3V6O - chains A and C of the 3 polymer chains in the assembly; structure by X-ray diffraction, 1.95 A resolution.

[Chain A]
Name: Leptin receptor
From: Homo sapiens
Notes: fragment: Leptin binding domain of human obesity receptor
UniProtKB: P48357 (LEPR_HUMAN); residues 428-633 here = UniProt positions 428-633
Chain sequence (206 residues; numbered 428 to 633; the number before each row is that of its first residue):
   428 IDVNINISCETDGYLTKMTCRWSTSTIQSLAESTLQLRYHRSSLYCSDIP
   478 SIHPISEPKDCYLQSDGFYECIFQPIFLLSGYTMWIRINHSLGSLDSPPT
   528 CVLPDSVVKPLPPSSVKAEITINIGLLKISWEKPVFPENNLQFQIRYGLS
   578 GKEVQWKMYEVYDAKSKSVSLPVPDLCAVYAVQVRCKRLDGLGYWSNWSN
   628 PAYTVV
Not modelled in the structure: 428-430, 452-459, 517-519, 559-566, 591-593
Cystine bridges: Cys436-Cys447, Cys473-Cys528, Cys488-Cys498
Covalently attached groups: cysteine (CYS) linked to Cys604
Swiss-Prot annotation at these positions:
  - region: His467 to Glu484 (Leptin-binding)
  - motif: Trp622 to Ser626 (WSXWS motif)
  - glycosylation (N-linked (GlcNAc...) asparagine): Asn516, Asn624
  - natural variant: Cys604 (C604G: In LEPRD; uncertain significance)
Reported in the primary citation:
  - binding site for cysteine: Cys604
  - post-translational modification sites: Cys604
  - mutagenesis - C604A/C613A (6-fold): increased expression
  - mutagenesis - C604A/C613A: unchanged binding to leptin
  - conformationally variable residues (loop rearrangement): Phe563
  - contacts within the chain: Arg573-Trp583 (cation-pi contact)

[Chain C]
Name: Monoclonal antibody 9F8 fab fragment Heavy chain
From: Mus musculus
Notes: fragment: Fab fragment of monoclonal antibody H chain; antibody fragment or engineered binder
Chain sequence (221 residues; each row starts with the number of its first residue):
     2 AEVKLLESGPGLVAPSESLSITCTISGFSLTDDGVSWIRQPPGKGLEWLG
    52 VIWGGGSTYFNSLFKSRLSITRDNSKSQVFLEMDSLQTDDTAMYYCAKHD
   102 GHETMDYWGQGTSVTVSSSKTTPPSVYPLAPGSAAQTNSMVTLGCLVKGY
   152 FPEPVTVTWNSGSLSSGVHTFPAVLQSDLYTLSSSVTVPSSTWPSETVTC
   202 NVAHPASSTKVDKKIVPRDCT
Not modelled in the structure: 2
Cystine bridges: Cys24-Cys97, Cys146-Cys201
Metal / ion sites: Na+: Ser191, Trp194

[Chain A / chain C interface]
Pairs across the interface (22; chain A residue first):
  Arg465(A) - Tyr60(C)
  Tyr466(A) - His103(C)
  His467(A) - His103(C)
  His467(A) - Glu104(C)  salt bridge
  Arg468(A) - Asp33(C)  hydrogen bond (side chain-backbone)
  Arg468(A) - Asp34(C)  salt bridge
  Arg468(A) - Asp101(C)  salt bridge
  Arg468(A) - Gly102(C)
  Arg468(A) - His103(C)  hydrogen bond (backbone-side chain)
  Ser469(A) - Glu104(C)  hydrogen bond
  Ser470(A) - Asp101(C)  hydrogen bond (side chain-backbone)
  Ser470(A) - Glu104(C)  hydrogen bond (backbone-side chain)
  Ser470(A) - Thr105(C)
  Ile482(A) - Trp54(C)  hydrophobic
  Ile482(A) - His103(C)
  Glu484(A) - Trp54(C)
  Glu484(A) - Gly55(C)
  Glu484(A) - Gly56(C)  hydrogen bond (side chain-backbone)
  Glu484(A) - His103(C)  salt bridge
  Pro502(A) - Asp33(C)
  Phe504(A) - Asp33(C)
  Phe504(A) - Asp34(C)
Interface residues without a listed pair, chain A (13 interface residues in all): Leu471, His480, Ser483
Interface residues without a listed pair, chain C (13 interface residues in all): Gly57, Ser58

[Overview]
Chain A and chain C each contribute 13 residues to their interface; the contacts include 6 hydrogen bonds and
4 salt bridges. Among the polar pairs are His467(A)-Glu104(C), Arg468(A)-Asp34(C) and Arg468(A)-Asp101(C).
Ser191(C) and Trp194(C) coordinate Na+. From the paper: a binding site for cysteine at Cys604(A); C604A/C613A
of chain A increase expression.
Chain A is Leptin receptor (Homo sapiens) and chain C is Monoclonal antibody 9F8 fab fragment Heavy chain (Mus
musculus); the structure, Leptin Receptor-antibody complex, was determined by X-ray diffraction together with
3VG0 from the same study.
